PDB entry 7USS | X-ray diffraction, 1.90 A resolution | chain A

# Chain A
Molecule: Gametocyte surface protein P230
Organism: Plasmodium falciparum 3D7
Notes: fragment: first two 6-cysteine domains with N-terminal extension
UniProtKB: P68874 (P230_PLAF7); residue numbers follow UniProt; this construct covers 532-889
Sequence (361 residues; numbered 529 to 889; the number before each row is that of its first residue):
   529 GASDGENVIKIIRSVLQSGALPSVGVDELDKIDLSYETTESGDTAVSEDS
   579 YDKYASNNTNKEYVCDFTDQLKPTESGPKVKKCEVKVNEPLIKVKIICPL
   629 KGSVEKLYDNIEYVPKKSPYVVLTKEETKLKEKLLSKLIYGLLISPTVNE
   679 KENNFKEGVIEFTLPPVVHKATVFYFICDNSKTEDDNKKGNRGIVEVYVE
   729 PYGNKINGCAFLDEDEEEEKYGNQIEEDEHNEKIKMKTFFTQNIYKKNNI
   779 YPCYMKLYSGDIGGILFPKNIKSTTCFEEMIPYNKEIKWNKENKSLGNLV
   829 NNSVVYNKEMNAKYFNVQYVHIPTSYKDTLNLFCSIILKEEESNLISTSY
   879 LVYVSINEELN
Not modelled in the structure: 529-554, 743-757, 869-875, 888-889
Construct notes: expression tag (529-531)
Disulfide bonds: Cys593-Cys611, Cys626-Cys706, Cys737-Cys781, Cys804-Cys862
Covalent attachments: glycan linked to Asn585
UniProt features mapped onto this chain:
  - glycosylation (N-linked (GlcNAc...) asparagine): Asn585, Asn821, Asn829, Asn889
What the authors report for this chain:
  - contacts within the chain: Asp555-Lys841 (salt bridge), Asp558-Tyr842

# Overview
The paper reports contacts within the chain involving Asp555, Lys841 and Asp558 among others.
Chain A is Gametocyte surface protein P230 (Plasmodium falciparum 3D7); the structure, Plasmodium falciparum
protein Pfs230 Pro-D1D2 - Structure of the first two 6-cysteine domains with N-terminal extension, was
determined by X-ray diffraction together with 7USR and 7UST from the same study.
